Entry 6P8V (X-ray diffraction, 2.64 A resolution); this record covers chains E and H of the 8 polymer chains in the assembly.

== Chain E ==
Molecule: ATPase, AAA family
Source organism: Escherichia coli MS 115-1
UniProt: D7Y2H4 (D7Y2H4_ECOLX); numbering as in UniProt (aligned over 2-311)
Amino-acid sequence (311 residues; numbered 1 to 311; the number before each row is that of its first residue):
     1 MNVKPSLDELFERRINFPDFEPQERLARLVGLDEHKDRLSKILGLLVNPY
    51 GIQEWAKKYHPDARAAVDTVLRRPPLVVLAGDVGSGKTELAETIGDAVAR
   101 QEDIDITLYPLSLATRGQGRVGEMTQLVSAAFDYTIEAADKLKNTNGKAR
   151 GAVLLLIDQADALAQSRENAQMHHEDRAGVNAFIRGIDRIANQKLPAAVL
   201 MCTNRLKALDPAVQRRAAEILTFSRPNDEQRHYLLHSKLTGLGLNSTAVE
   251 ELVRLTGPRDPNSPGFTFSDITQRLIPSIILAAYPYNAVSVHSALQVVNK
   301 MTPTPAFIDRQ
Unresolved in the structure: 1-4, 116-117, 145-147, 308-311
Modified positions: Mse1 (selenomethionine); Mse124, Mse172, Mse201, Mse301 (selenomethionine; parent Met)
Sequence notes: expression tag (1); engineered mutation Gln159 (Glu in D7Y2H4)
Residues lining bound ligands: ATP (adenosine-5'-triphosphate): Arg72, Asp188, Arg215, Arg216
UniProt features mapped onto this chain:
  - binding site (ATP): Gly84 to Glu89, Arg215, Arg216
  - mutagenesis: Lys87 (K87A: Partially inhibits second messenger synthesis by CdnC:Cap7:DNA complex)
Reported in the primary citation:
  - mutagenesis - E159Q: increased stability (proposed by the authors, not directly observed)
  - binding site for ATP: Lys87 (proposed by the authors, not directly observed)

== Chain H ==
Molecule: E. coli MS115-1 HORMA
Source organism: Escherichia coli
UniProt: A0A1X1LKT4 (A0A1X1LKT4_ECOLX); residues 2-172 here = UniProt positions 2-172
Amino-acid sequence (174 residues; each row starts with the number of its first residue; numbers below 1 keep their minus sign (Ser-1 is residue -1)):
    -1 SNASSYSYTVAETQTFSVTHARHMAAKVATDLRRMQRFYGYPSDADIEAY
    49 EEELVVFLKAGYLGEVSYGFQKNNNWIEPTLRYTAGDLLGSGTDDDPGKI
    99 RPGKDVSGASFYSFMTYSSKYLNATQSEKDTALKDLPFKRVGAQSPGING
   149 YLENDKTYSAGGRSLTRTSVRNFV
Unresolved in the structure: -1, 87-89
Modified positions: Mse22 (selenomethionine; parent Met); Mse33 (selenomethionine; parent Met); Mse113 (selenomethionine; parent Met)
Sequence notes: expression tag (-1 to 1)

== Interface between chain E and chain H ==
Residue-residue contacts (6):
  Gly119(E) with Ala1(H); Ser2(H), hydrogen bond (backbone-backbone)
  Arg120(E) with Ser2(H); Tyr4(H)
  Val121(E) with Ala1(H), hydrophobic; Ser2(H), hydrogen bond (backbone-backbone)
Interface residues without a listed pair, chain E (4 interface residues in all): His173
Interface residues without a listed pair, chain H (4 interface residues in all): Asn0
Interface features reported in the paper:
  - interface residues, chain H: Ser2(H)

== Summary ==
Chain E and chain H each contribute 4 residues to their interface; the contacts include 2 hydrogen bonds. The
backbones hydrogen-bond at Gly119(E)-Ser2(H) and Val121(E)-Ser2(H). Ligands of chain E: ATP. The paper reports
a binding site for ATP at Lys87(E); E159Q of chain E increases stability.
Here chain E is ATPase, AAA family (Escherichia coli MS 115-1) and chain H is E. coli MS115-1 HORMA
(Escherichia coli). Entry 6P8V (Structure of E. coli MS115-1 HORMA:CdnC:Trip13 complex) was determined by
X-ray diffraction (same publication as 6P8S, 6P8U and 6U7B).
